Entry 8RYI (X-ray diffraction, 2.06 A resolution); this record covers chains A and F of the 6 polymer chains in the assembly.

Chain A (and F):
Name: Arginase family protein
Source organism: Aminobacter niigataensis
Notes: chain F of this document is another copy of the same molecule, construct and numbering; everything in this record applies to it too
Reference sequence: A0A9E9PPA5 (A0A9E9PPA5_9HYPH); numbering as in UniProt (aligned over 1-348)
Chain sequence (348 residues; numbered 1 to 348; the number before each row is that of its first residue):
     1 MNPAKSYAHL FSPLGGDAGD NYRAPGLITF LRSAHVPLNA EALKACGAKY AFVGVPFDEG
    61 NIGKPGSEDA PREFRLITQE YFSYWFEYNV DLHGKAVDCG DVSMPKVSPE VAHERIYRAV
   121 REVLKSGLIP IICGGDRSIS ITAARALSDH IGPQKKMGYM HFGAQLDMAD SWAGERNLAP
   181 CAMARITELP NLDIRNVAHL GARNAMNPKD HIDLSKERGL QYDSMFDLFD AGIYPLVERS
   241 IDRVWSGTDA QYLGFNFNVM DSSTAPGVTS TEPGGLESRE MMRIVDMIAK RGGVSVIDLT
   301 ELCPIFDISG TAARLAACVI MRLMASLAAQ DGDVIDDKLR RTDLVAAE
Disordered / not traced: 1-5, 16-26, 343-348 (chain F: 1-5, 18-27, 102-107, 346-348)

Interface between chain A and chain F:
Contacting residue pairs (7):
  Leu-27(A) / Ile-28(F)
  Ile-28(A) / Arg-72(F)
  Arg-72(A) / Glu-73(F)  salt bridge
  Arg-72(A) / Leu-76(F)
  Leu-76(A) / Arg-72(F)
  Arg-115(A) / Gly-16(F)  hydrogen bond (side chain-backbone)
  Arg-115(A) / Asp-17(F)  salt bridge
Also at the interface, not in a pair above, chain A (6 interface residues in all): Gln-79

In short:
The chain A/chain F interface involves 6 residues from each chain; the contacts include 1 hydrogen bond and 2
salt bridges. Polar pairs include Arg-72(A)/Glu-73(F), Arg-115(A)/Asp-17(F) and Arg-115(A)/Gly-16(F).
Chain A and chain F are both Arginase family protein (Aminobacter niigataensis); the structure, Metformin
hydrolase from Aminobacter niigataensis MD1 with urea in the active site, was determined by X-ray diffraction.
